3ZED - chains B and E; structure by X-ray diffraction, 2.20 A resolution.

== Chain B ==
Name: RNA-directed RNA polymerase
From: Infectious pancreatic necrosis virus
Notes: EC 2.7.7.48
UniProtKB: P22173 (RDRP_IPNVJ); numbering as in UniProt (aligned over 1-845)
Sequence (853 residues; numbered 1 to 853; the number before each row is that of its first residue):
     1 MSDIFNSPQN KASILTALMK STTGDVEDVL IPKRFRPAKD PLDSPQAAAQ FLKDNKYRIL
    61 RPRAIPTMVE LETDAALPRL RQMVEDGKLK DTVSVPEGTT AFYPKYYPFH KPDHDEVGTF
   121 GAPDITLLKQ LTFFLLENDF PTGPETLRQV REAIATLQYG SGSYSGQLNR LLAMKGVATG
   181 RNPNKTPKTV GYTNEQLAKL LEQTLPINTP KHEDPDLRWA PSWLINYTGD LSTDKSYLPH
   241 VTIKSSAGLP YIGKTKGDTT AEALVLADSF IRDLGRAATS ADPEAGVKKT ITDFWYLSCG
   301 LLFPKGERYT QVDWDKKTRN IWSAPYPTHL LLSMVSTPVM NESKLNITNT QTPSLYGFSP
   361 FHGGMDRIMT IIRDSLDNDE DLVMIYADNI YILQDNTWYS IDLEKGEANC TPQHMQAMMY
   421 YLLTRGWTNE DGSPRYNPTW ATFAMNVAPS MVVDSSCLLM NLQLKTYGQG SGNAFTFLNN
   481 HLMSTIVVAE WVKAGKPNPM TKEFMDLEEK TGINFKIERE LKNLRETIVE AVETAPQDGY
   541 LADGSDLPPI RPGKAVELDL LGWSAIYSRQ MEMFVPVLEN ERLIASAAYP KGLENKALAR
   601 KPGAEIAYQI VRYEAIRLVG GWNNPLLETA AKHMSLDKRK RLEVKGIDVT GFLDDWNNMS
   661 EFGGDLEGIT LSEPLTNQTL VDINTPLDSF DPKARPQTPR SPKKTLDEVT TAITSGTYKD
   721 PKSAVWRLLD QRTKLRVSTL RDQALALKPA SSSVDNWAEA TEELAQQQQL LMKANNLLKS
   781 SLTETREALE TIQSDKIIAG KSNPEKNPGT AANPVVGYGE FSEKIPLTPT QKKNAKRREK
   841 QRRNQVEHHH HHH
Not modelled in the structure: 1-26, 793-853
Differences from the reference sequence: expression tag (846-853)
Metal / ion sites: K+ site 1: Val177, Asn182, Asn184, Asn409, Gly512, Asn514; K+ site 2: Gln203, Thr698, Ser701, Pro702, Lys704
Swiss-Prot annotation at these positions:
  - binding site (GTP): Gly248 to Thr255

== Chain E ==
Name: Capsid protein VP3
From: Infectious pancreatic necrosis virus
Notes: fragment: vp3 c-terminal peptide residues 735-972
UniProtKB: P05844 (POLS_IPNVJ); residues 1-238 here correspond to UniProt positions 735-972 (UniProt number = residue number + 734)
Sequence (242 residues; each row starts with the number of its first residue; numbers below 1 keep their minus sign (Gly-3 is residue -3)):
    -3 GPTASGMDAE LQGLLQATMA RAKEVKDAEV FKLLKLMSWT RKNDLTDHMY EWSKEDPDAI
    57 KFGRLVSTPP KHQEKPKGPD QHTAQEAKAT RISLDAVKAG ADFASPEWIA ENNYRGPSPG
   117 QFKYYMITGR VPNPGEEYED YVRKPITRPT DMDKIRRLAN SVYGLPHQEP APDDFYQAVV
   177 EVFAENGGRG PDQDQMQDLR DLARQMKRRP RPAETRRQTK TPPRAATSSG SRFTPSGDDG
   237 EV
Not modelled in the structure: -3 to 226, 232-235
Differences from the reference sequence: expression tag (-3 to 0)
Reported in the primary citation:
  - conformationally variable residues (order/disorder transition): Asp234 to Glu237

== How chain B and chain E interact ==
Contacting residue pairs (27):
  Arg79(B) - Pro231(E)
  His212(B) - Ser227(E)
  His212(B) - Arg228(E)  hydrogen bond (backbone-side chain)
  Glu213(B) - Ser227(E)
  Glu213(B) - Arg228(E)
  Glu213(B) - Phe229(E)  hydrogen bond (backbone-backbone)
  Asp214(B) - Arg228(E)
  Pro215(B) - Phe229(E)
  Asp216(B) - Arg228(E)  salt bridge
  Arg218(B) - Glu237(E)  salt bridge
  Arg218(B) - Val238(E)  hydrogen bond (backbone-backbone)
  Trp219(B) - Pro231(E)
  Trp219(B) - Gly236(E)
  Trp219(B) - Glu237(E)
  Trp219(B) - Val238(E)
  Ala220(B) - Val238(E)
  Trp223(B) - Phe229(E)
  Trp223(B) - Pro231(E)
  Trp223(B) - Gly236(E)
  Tyr237(B) - Phe229(E)  hydrophobic
  Ile271(B) - Val238(E)  hydrophobic
  Asn429(B) - Arg228(E)  hydrogen bond
  Arg435(B) - Arg228(E)
  Asn437(B) - Glu237(E)  hydrogen bond
  Asn437(B) - Val238(E)  hydrogen bond (side chain-backbone)
  Thr439(B) - Val238(E)  hydrogen bond (side chain-backbone)
  Trp440(B) - Val238(E)
Also at the interface, not in a pair above, chain B (21 interface residues in all): Leu224, Asn226, Arg272, Gly275
Also at the interface, not in a pair above, chain E (8 interface residues in all): Thr230

== In short ==
21 residues of chain B and 8 residues of chain E are in contact, with 7 hydrogen bonds and 2 salt bridges.
Among the polar pairs are Asp216(B)-Arg228(E), Arg218(B)-Glu237(E) and His212(B)-Arg228(E). UniProt lists 8
GTP-binding residues on chain B. From the paper: conformational variability at Asp234(E).
Here chain B is RNA-directed RNA polymerase and chain E is Capsid protein VP3, both from Infectious pancreatic
necrosis virus. Entry 3ZED (X-ray structure of the birnavirus VP1-VP3 complex) was determined by X-ray
diffraction.
